Entry 3TBC (X-ray diffraction, 2.70 A resolution); this record covers chains A and C of the 3 polymer chains in the assembly.

[Chain A (and C)]
Protein: small laccase, two-domain laccase, multi-copper oxidase
Organism: Streptomyces viridosporus
Notes: EC 1.10.3.2; fragment: copper oxidase; chain C of this document is another copy of the same molecule, construct and numbering; everything in this record applies to it too
Amino-acid sequence (313 residues; each row starts with the number of its first residue):
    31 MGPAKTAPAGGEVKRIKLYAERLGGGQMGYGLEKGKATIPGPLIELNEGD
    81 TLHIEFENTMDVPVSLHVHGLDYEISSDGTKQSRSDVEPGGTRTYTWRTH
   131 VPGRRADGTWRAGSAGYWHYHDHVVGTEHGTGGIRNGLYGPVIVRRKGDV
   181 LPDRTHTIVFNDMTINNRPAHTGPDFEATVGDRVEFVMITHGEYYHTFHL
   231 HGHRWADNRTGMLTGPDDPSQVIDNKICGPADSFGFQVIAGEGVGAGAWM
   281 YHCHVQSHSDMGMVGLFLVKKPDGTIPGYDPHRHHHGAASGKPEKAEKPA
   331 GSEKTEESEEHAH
Disordered / not traced: 310-343 (chain C: 31-32, 310-343)
Ion coordination: Cu ion site 1: H97 (shared with H229(C) of chain C); Cu ion site 2: H99, H151 (shared with H284(C) of chain C); Cu ion site 3: H153 (together with oxygen molecule) (shared with H231(C), H282(C) of chain C); Cu ion site 4: H226, C283, H288; Cu ion site 5: H229 (shared with 1 residue of chain B); Cu ion site 6: H231, H282 (together with oxygen molecule) (shared with 1 residue of chain B); Cu ion site 7: H284 (shared with 2 residues of chain B)
Small-molecule neighbours:
  - oxygen molecule (OXY), molecule 1: H97, H99, H151, H153
  - oxygen molecule (OXY), molecule 2: H229, H231, H282, H284

[How chain A and chain C interact]
Pairs across the interface (77):
  H97(A) with H229(C); H231(C)
  H99(A) with H229(C); D254(C), salt bridge; N255(C); H284(C)
  G100(A) with R234(C), hydrogen bond (backbone-side chain); D254(C), hydrogen bond (backbone-side chain)
  L101(A) with R234(C)
  D102(A) with R234(C), salt bridge
  Y103(A) with H231(C); G232(C), hydrogen bond (side chain-backbone); V274(C); W279(C)
  E104(A) with V274(C)
  I105(A) with A276(C); A278(C); W279(C)
  D108(A) with H231(C), salt bridge
  T110(A) with H231(C)
  Q112(A) with G308(C)
  R135(A) with R213(C); I269(C); E272(C), salt bridge
  A136(A) with P33(C)
  D137(A) with P33(C); A34(C); R213(C), salt bridge
  T139(A) with V180(C); R213(C), hydrogen bond
  W140(A) with L243(C); G245(C), hydrogen bond (side chain-backbone); P246(C), hydrophobic
  R141(A) with E272(C), salt bridge; G273(C)
  A142(A) with L243(C), hydrophobic; V252(C), hydrophobic
  W148(A) with V252(C); I253(C), hydrophobic; D254(C)
  H151(A) with H284(C)
  H153(A) with H231(C), hydrogen bond
  T157(A) with D290(C), hydrogen bond
  H159(A) with M280(C); Q286(C), hydrogen bond (backbone-side chain); S289(C); D290(C), salt bridge; V294(C)
  T161(A) with Q286(C), hydrogen bond; D290(C), hydrogen bond
  I164(A) with Q286(C)
  G222(A) with Q286(C), hydrogen bond (backbone-backbone)
  E223(A) with Y225(C), hydrogen bond (backbone-side chain); V285(C); Q286(C); S287(C), hydrogen bond (side chain-backbone)
  Y224(A) with Y225(C), hydrogen bond (backbone-side chain)
  Y225(A) with Y225(C), hydrogen bond (backbone-side chain)
  N238(A) with P249(C); Q251(C)
  R239(A) with P249(C), hydrogen bond (backbone-backbone); Q251(C)
  T244(A) with P249(C)
  D248(A) with P249(C)
  I257(A) with I257(C), hydrophobic
  C258(A) with I257(C)
  G259(A) with T227(C); I257(C)
  P260(A) with Y225(C); T227(C), hydrogen bond (backbone-side chain); N255(C), hydrogen bond (backbone-side chain); H284(C)
  A261(A) with N255(C); H284(C)
  D262(A) with N255(C), hydrogen bond; I257(C)
  S263(A) with Q251(C), hydrogen bond (backbone-side chain)
Interface residues without a listed pair, chain A (45 interface residues in all): H130, R134, G143, G160, F264
Interface residues without a listed pair, chain C (42 interface residues in all): S250, K256, G277, H282, H288, P307

[In short]
Chain A and chain C form an interface of 45 and 42 residues respectively; the contacts include 20 hydrogen
bonds and 7 salt bridges. Polar contacts include H99(A)-D254(C), D102(A)-R234(C) and D108(A)-H231(C). Bound to
chain A: oxygen molecule.
Chain A and chain C are both small laccase, two-domain laccase, multi-copper oxidase (Streptomyces
viridosporus); the structure, Small laccase from Streptomyces viridosporus T7A; alternate crystal form
complexed with acetovanillone, was determined by X-ray diffraction, deposited together with 3TA4, 3T9W, 3TAS
and 3TBB.
